1IAK - chains A and P of the 3 polymer chains in the assembly; structure by X-ray diffraction, 1.90 A resolution.

# Chain A
Molecule: MHC class II I-ak
From: Mus musculus
UniProtKB: P01910 (HA2K_MOUSE); the construct lacks a stretch of the UniProt sequence, so the offset changes along the chain: -2 to 9 = UniProt 24-35; 10-195 = UniProt 37-222
Chain sequence (199 residues; numbered -2 to 195 plus 1 insertion-coded residue; the number before each row is that of its first residue; numbers below 1 keep their minus sign (Glu-2 is residue -2)):
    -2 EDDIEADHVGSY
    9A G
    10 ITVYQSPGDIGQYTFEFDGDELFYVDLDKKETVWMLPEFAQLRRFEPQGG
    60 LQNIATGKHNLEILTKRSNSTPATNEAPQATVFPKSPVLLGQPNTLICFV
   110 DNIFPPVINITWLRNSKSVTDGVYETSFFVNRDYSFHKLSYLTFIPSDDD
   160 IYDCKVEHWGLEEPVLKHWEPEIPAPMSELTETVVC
Disordered / not traced: -2 to 0, 182-195
Disulfides: Cys107-Cys163
Glycans and other covalent adducts: N-acetylglucosamine (NAG) linked to Asn78, Asn118
Swiss-Prot annotation at these positions:
  - region: Glu179 to Glu191 (Connecting peptide)
  - glycosylation (N-linked (GlcNAc...) asparagine): Asn78, Asn118

# Chain P
Molecule: MHC class II I-ak
From: Mus musculus
UniProtKB: P24364 (LYC_LOPLE); residues 50-62 here = UniProt positions 50-62
Chain sequence (13 residues; each row starts with the number of its first residue):
    50 STDYGILQINSRW
Swiss-Prot annotation at these positions:
  - active site: Asp52

# Chain A / chain P interface
Contacting residue pairs - 37 pairs, chain A then chain P:
  Tyr9(A) - Tyr53(P)
  Tyr9(A) - Gly54(P)
  Tyr9(A) - Ile55(P)  hydrogen bond (backbone-backbone)
  Thr11(A) - Gln57(P)
  Tyr22(A) - Gly54(P)
  Phe24(A) - Asp52(P)
  Phe24(A) - Tyr53(P)
  Phe24(A) - Gly54(P)
  Trp43(A) - Asp52(P)
  Leu51(A) - Ser50(P)
  Arg52(A) - Ser50(P)
  Arg52(A) - Asp52(P)  salt bridge
  Arg53(A) - Ser50(P)  hydrogen bond (backbone-backbone)
  Arg53(A) - Thr51(P)
  Arg53(A) - Asp52(P)  hydrogen bond (backbone-backbone)
  Phe54(A) - Asp52(P)
  Phe54(A) - Gly54(P)
  Asn62(A) - Ile55(P)
  Asn62(A) - Leu56(P)
  Asn62(A) - Gln57(P)  hydrogen bond (backbone-side chain)
  Thr65(A) - Gln57(P)
  Thr65(A) - Ile58(P)
  Thr65(A) - Asn59(P)  hydrogen bond
  Gly66(A) - Gln57(P)
  His68(A) - Asn59(P)
  His68(A) - Ser60(P)  hydrogen bond (side chain-backbone)
  His68(A) - Trp62(P)
  Asn69(A) - Gln57(P)
  Asn69(A) - Ile58(P)  hydrogen bond (side chain-backbone)
  Asn69(A) - Asn59(P)
  Asn69(A) - Ser60(P)  hydrogen bond (side chain-backbone)
  Glu71(A) - Trp62(P)
  Ile72(A) - Ser60(P)
  Ile72(A) - Arg61(P)
  Ile72(A) - Trp62(P)  hydrophobic
  Lys75(A) - Trp62(P)
  Arg76(A) - Ser60(P)  hydrogen bond

# Summary
Chain A and chain P form an interface of 18 and 13 residues respectively; the contacts include 9 hydrogen
bonds and 1 salt bridge. Polar contacts include Arg52(A)-Asp52(P), Asn62(A)-Gln57(P) and Thr65(A)-Asn59(P).
N-acetylglucosamine is covalently linked to Asn78(A) and Asn118(A).
Here chain A is MHC class II I-ak and chain P is MHC class II I-ak, both from Mus musculus. Entry 1IAK
(Histocompatibility antigen I-ak) was determined by X-ray diffraction.
